9GUU - chains A and M of the 24 polymer chains in the assembly; structure by electron microscopy, 2.50 A resolution.

== Chain A ==
Molecule: 16S ribosomal RNA
Organism: Escherichia coli K-12
Sequence (1541 nucleotides; numbered 1 to 1541; the number before each row is that of its first residue):
     1 AAAUUGAAGA GUUUGAUCAU GGCUCAGAUU GAACGCUGGC GGCAGGCCUA ACACAUGCAA
    61 GUCGAACGGU AACAGGAAGA AGCUUGCUUC UUUGCUGACG AGUGGCGGAC GGGUGAGUAA
   121 UGUCUGGGAA ACUGCCUGAU GGAGGGGGAU AACUACUGGA AACGGUAGCU AAUACCGCAU
   181 AACGUCGCAA GACCAAAGAG GGGUACCUUC GGGCCUCUUG CCAUCGGAUG UGCCCAGAUG
   241 GGAUUAGCUA GUAGGUGGGG UAACGGCUCA CCUAGGCGAC GAUCCCUAGC UGGUCUGAGA
   301 GGAUGACCAG CCACACUGGA ACUGAGACAC GGUCCAGACU CCUACGGGAG GCAGCAGUGG
   361 GGAAUAUUGC ACAAUGGGCG CAAGCCUGAU GCAGCCAUGC CGCGUGUAUG AAGAAGGCCU
   421 UCGGGUUGUA AAGUACUUUC AGCGGGGAGG AAGGGAGUAA AGUUAAUACC UUUGCUCAUU
   481 GACGUUACCC GCAGAAGAAG CACCGGCUAA CUCCGUGCCA GCAGCCXCGG UAAUACGGAG
   541 GGUGCAAGCG UUAAUCGGAA UUACUGGGCG UAAAGCGCAC GCAGGCGGUU UGUUAAGUCA
   601 GAUGUGAAAU CCCCGGGCUC AACCUGGGAA CUGCAUCUGA UACUGGCAAG CUUGAGUCUC
   661 GUAGAGGGGG GUAGAAUUCC AGGUGUAGCG GUGAAAUGCG UAGAGAUCUG GAGGAAUACC
   721 GGUGGCGAAG GCGGCCCCCU GGACGAAGAC UGACGCUCAG GUGCGAAAGC GUGGGGAGCA
   781 AACAGGAUUA GAUACCCUGG UAGUCCACGC CGUAAACGAU GUCGACUUGG AGGUUGUGCC
   841 CUUGAGGCGU GGCUUCCGGA GCUAACGCGU UAAGUCGACC GCCUGGGGAG UACGGCCGCA
   901 AGGUUAAAAC UCAAAUGAAU UGACGGGGGC CCGCACAAGC GGUGGAGCAU GUGGUUUAAU
   961 UCGAUGXAAC GCGAAGAACC UUACCUGGUC UUGACAUCCA CGGAAGUUUU CAGAGAUGAG
  1021 AAUGUGCCUU CGGGAACCGU GAGACAGGUG CUGCAUGGCU GUCGUCAGCU CGUGUUGUGA
  1081 AAUGUUGGGU UAAGUCCCGC AACGAGCGCA ACCCUUAUCC UUUGUUGCCA GCGGUCCGGC
  1141 CGGGAACUCA AAGGAGACUG CCAGUGAUAA ACUGGAGGAA GGUGGGGAUG ACGUCAAGUC
  1201 AUCAUGGCCC UUACGACCAG GGCUACACAC GUGCUACAAU GGCGCAUACA AAGAGAAGCG
  1261 ACCUCGCGAG AGCAAGCGGA CCUCAUAAAG UGCGUCGUAG UCCGGAUUGG AGUCUGCAAC
  1321 UCGACUCCAU GAAGUCGGAA UCGCUAGUAA UCGUGGAUCA GAAUGCCACG GUGAAUACGU
  1381 UCCCGGGCCU UGUACACACC GCCCGUXACA CCAUGGGAGU GGGUUGCAAA AGAAGUAGGU
  1441 AGCUUAACCU UCGGGAGGGC GCUUACCACU UUGUGAUUCA UGACUGGGGU GAAGUCGUAA
  1501 CAAGGUAACC GUAGGGGAAC CUGCGGUUGG AUCACCUCCU U
Not modelled in the structure: 1492-1493
Modified / non-standard residues: PSU (pseudouridine-5'-monophosphate) at position 516, G7M (N7-methyl-guanosine-5'-monophosphate) at position 527, 2MG (2N-methylguanosine-5'-monophosphate) at position 966, 5MC (5-methylcytidine-5'-monophosphate) at position 967, 2MG (2N-methylguanosine-5'-monophosphate) at position 1207, 4OC (4n,o2'-methylcytidine-5'-monophosphate) at position 1402, 5MC (5-methylcytidine-5'-monophosphate) at position 1407, UR3 (3-methyluridine-5'-monophoshate) at position 1498, 2MG (2N-methylguanosine-5'-monophosphate) at position 1516, MA6 (6N-dimethyladenosine-5'-monophoshate) at position 1518, MA6 (6N-dimethyladenosine-5'-monophoshate) at position 1519
Ion coordination: Mg2+ site 1 near G21 (its only coordinating residue here); Mg2+ site 2: C48, U49, G115; Mg2+ site 3 near A53 (its only coordinating residue here); Mg2+ site 4: A59, U387; Mg2+ site 5: U62, G105; Mg2+ site 6 near G100 (its only coordinating residue here); Mg2+ site 7 near G107 (its only coordinating residue here); Mg2+ site 8: A109, G331; Mg2+ site 9 near G111 (its only coordinating residue here); Mg2+ site 10: G115, G289; Mg2+ site 11: A116, G117, G289; Mg2+ site 12 near G145 (its only coordinating residue here); 61 more Mg2+ sites not listed

== Chain M ==
Protein: 30S ribosomal protein S12
Organism: Escherichia coli K-12
Reference sequence: P0A7S3 (RS12_ECOLI); residues 1-124 here = UniProt positions 1-124
Amino-acid sequence (124 residues; each row starts with the number of its first residue):
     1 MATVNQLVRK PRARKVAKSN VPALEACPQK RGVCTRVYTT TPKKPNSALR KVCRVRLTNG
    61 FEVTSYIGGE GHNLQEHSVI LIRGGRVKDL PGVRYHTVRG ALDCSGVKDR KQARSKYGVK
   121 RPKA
Not modelled in the structure: 1, 124
Modified / non-standard residues: Asp89 ((3R)-3-(methylsulfanyl)-L-aspartic acid; D2T)
UniProt features mapped onto this chain:
  - modified residue: Lys108 (N6-acetyllysine)
  - natural variant: Lys43 (K43R: Confers streptomycin resistance but not hyperaccurate translation)
  - mutagenesis: Leu57 (L57H: Protein is not incorporated into ribosomes), Lys88 (K88Q: Confers low-level resistance to streptomycin and a 15% decrease in the translational elongation rate)

== Chain A / chain M interface ==
Contacting residue pairs - 103 pairs, chain A then chain M:
  A33(A) - Pro28(M)  sugar contact
  A33(A) - Gln29(M)  hydrogen bond to the sugar
  C34(A) - Gln29(M)  sugar contact
  C34(A) - Val98(M)  sugar contact
  G35(A) - Gly100(M)  sugar contact
  G35(A) - Arg114(M)  sugar contact
  G35(A) - Ser115(M)  hydrogen bond to the base
  G35(A) - Gly118(M)  sugar contact
  C36(A) - Arg114(M)  hydrogen bond to the sugar
  C36(A) - Ser115(M)  sugar contact
  C36(A) - Val119(M)  sugar contact
  C36(A) - Lys120(M)  salt bridge to the phosphate
  C36(A) - Arg121(M)  phosphate contact
  U37(A) - Lys120(M)  phosphate contact
  U37(A) - Arg121(M)  hydrogen bond to the phosphate
  G362(A) - Lys30(M)  phosphate contact
  G362(A) - Arg31(M)  salt bridge to the phosphate
  G362(A) - Thr58(M)  hydrogen bond to the phosphate
  A363(A) - Cys27(M)  hydrogen bond to the base
  A363(A) - Pro28(M)  base contact
  A363(A) - Gln29(M)  base contact
  A363(A) - Lys30(M)  salt bridge to the phosphate
  A363(A) - Arg31(M)  salt bridge to the phosphate
  A363(A) - Thr58(M)  phosphate contact
  A363(A) - Leu81(M)  sugar contact
  G500(A) - Arg121(M)  salt bridge to the phosphate
  C501(A) - Arg114(M)  salt bridge to the phosphate
  C501(A) - Ser115(M)  phosphate contact
  C501(A) - Arg121(M)  salt bridge to the phosphate
  A502(A) - Ala113(M)  phosphate contact
  A502(A) - Arg114(M)  hydrogen bond to the phosphate
  A502(A) - Ser115(M)  hydrogen bond to the phosphate
  A502(A) - Lys116(M)  phosphate contact
  C503(A) - Lys116(M)  salt bridge to the phosphate
  C518(A) - Ser47(M)  hydrogen bond to the phosphate
  C519(A) - Ser47(M)  phosphate contact
  A520(A) - Ala48(M)  phosphate contact
  A520(A) - Leu49(M)  hydrogen bond to the phosphate
  A520(A) - Lys51(M)  salt bridge to the phosphate
  A520(A) - Glu70(M)  sugar contact
  G521(A) - Arg50(M)  hydrogen bond to the base
  G521(A) - Lys51(M)  salt bridge to the phosphate
  G521(A) - Gly69(M)  phosphate contact
  G521(A) - Glu70(M)  phosphate contact
  G521(A) - Gly71(M)  hydrogen bond to the phosphate
  C522(A) - Arg50(M)  base contact
  C522(A) - Tyr66(M)  hydrogen bond to the phosphate
  C522(A) - Gly68(M)  phosphate contact
  C522(A) - Gly69(M)  hydrogen bond to the phosphate
  C522(A) - Asp89(M)  base contact
  C522(A) - Tyr117(M)  phosphate contact
  A523(A) - Val87(M)  hydrogen bond to the base
  A523(A) - Asp89(M)  base contact
  C525(A) - Arg86(M)  salt bridge to the phosphate
  C526(A) - Lys88(M)  salt bridge to the phosphate
  G7M_527(A) - Asn46(M)  base contact
  G7M_527(A) - Asp89(M)  base contact
  C528(A) - Asn46(M)  base contact
  G529(A) - Asn46(M)  base contact
  G529(A) - Ser47(M)  hydrogen bond to the base
  G537(A) - Arg110(M)  salt bridge to the phosphate
  G538(A) - Arg110(M)  salt bridge to the phosphate
  G538(A) - Lys111(M)  hydrogen bond to the phosphate
  G538(A) - Gln112(M)  hydrogen bond to the phosphate
  A539(A) - Lys111(M)  phosphate contact
  A539(A) - Gln112(M)  hydrogen bond to the phosphate
  G550(A) - Lys116(M)  sugar contact
  U551(A) - Arg83(M)  hydrogen bond to the sugar
  U552(A) - Pro28(M)  hydrogen bond to the sugar
  U552(A) - Arg83(M)  sugar contact
  U552(A) - Gly84(M)  hydrogen bond to the sugar
  A553(A) - Val21(M)  phosphate contact
  A553(A) - Leu24(M)  sugar contact
  A553(A) - Ala26(M)  hydrogen bond to the sugar
  A553(A) - Cys27(M)  sugar contact
  A553(A) - Pro28(M)  sugar contact
  A553(A) - Gly84(M)  phosphate contact
  A554(A) - Ser19(M)  phosphate contact
  U561(A) - Lys15(M)  base contact
  U562(A) - Arg12(M)  phosphate contact
  U562(A) - Ala13(M)  hydrogen bond to the base
  U562(A) - Arg14(M)  hydrogen bond to the base
  U562(A) - Lys15(M)  base contact
  A563(A) - Arg12(M)  base contact
  C564(A) - Leu7(M)  phosphate contact
  C564(A) - Arg12(M)  salt bridge to the phosphate
  G567(A) - Arg12(M)  base contact
  G568(A) - Ala2(M)  base contact
  G585(A) - Asn5(M)  hydrogen bond to the sugar
  C880(A) - Thr3(M)  phosphate contact
  C880(A) - Asn5(M)  hydrogen bond to the phosphate
  C880(A) - Gln6(M)  base contact
  G881(A) - Gln6(M)  hydrogen bond to the phosphate
  G881(A) - Arg9(M)  salt bridge to the phosphate
  C882(A) - Ala2(M)  base contact
  C882(A) - Gln6(M)  base contact
  U884(A) - Arg12(M)  base contact
  U884(A) - Lys15(M)  hydrogen bond to the sugar
  A909(A) - Lys18(M)  phosphate contact
  C910(A) - Lys18(M)  phosphate contact
  C910(A) - Arg94(M)  salt bridge to the phosphate
  A913(A) - Lys43(M)  salt bridge to the phosphate
  A913(A) - Lys88(M)  salt bridge to the phosphate
Interface residues without a listed pair, chain A (54 interface residues in all): A32, G361, G524, C536, A759, C879, C883, G885, U911, C912
Interface residues without a listed pair, chain M (60 interface residues in all): Pro45, Gly85, Gly92, Arg99, Asp109

== In short ==
54 residues of chain A and 60 residues of chain M are in contact; the contacts include 29 hydrogen bonds and
19 salt bridges. Polar contacts include G35(A)-Ser115(M), A363(A)-Cys27(M) and G521(A)-Arg50(M). From UniProt:
2 mutagenesis sites on chain M.
Here chain A is 16S ribosomal RNA and chain M is 30S ribosomal protein S12, both from Escherichia coli K-12.
Entry 9GUU (30S mRNA delivery complex (consensus)) was determined by electron microscopy, deposited together
with 9GUP, 9GUQ, 9GUR, 9GUS, 9GUT, 9GUV, 9GUW and 9GUX.
